7KIZ - chains G and H of the 10 polymer chains in the assembly; structure by X-ray diffraction, 1.70 A resolution.

Chain G (and H):
Name: Peroxiredoxin-2
Source organism: Homo sapiens
Notes: EC 1.11.1.24; chain H of this document is another copy of the same molecule, construct and numbering; everything in this record applies to it too
Reference sequence: P32119 (PRDX2_HUMAN); residues 2-198 here = UniProt positions 2-198
Sequence (197 residues; each row starts with the number of its first residue):
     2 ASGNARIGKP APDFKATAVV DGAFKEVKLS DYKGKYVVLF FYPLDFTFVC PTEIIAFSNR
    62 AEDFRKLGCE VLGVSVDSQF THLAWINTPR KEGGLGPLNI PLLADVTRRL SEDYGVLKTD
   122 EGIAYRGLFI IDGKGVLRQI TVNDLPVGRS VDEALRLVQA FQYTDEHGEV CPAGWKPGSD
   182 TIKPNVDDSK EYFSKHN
From the paper describing this entry:
  - catalytic residues: Cys51, Cys172
  - mutagenesis - C172D (100-fold), C172W (100-fold): decreased catalytic activity
  - mutagenesis - C172D, C172S, C172W: decreased binding to decamer
  - mutagenesis - C172S: unchanged catalytic activity
  - mutagenesis - C172D, C172W: decreased catalytic activity on hyperoxidation
  - mutagenesis - C172S: decreased stability

Interface between chain G and chain H:
Contacting residue pairs - 111 pairs, chain G then chain H:
  Ala2(G) - Ala2(H)
  Ala2(G) - Ser3(H)
  Ala2(G) - Gly4(H)
  Ala2(G) - Ala6(H)
  Ala2(G) - Arg7(H)  hydrogen bond (backbone-side chain)
  Ala2(G) - Gly116(H)
  Ser3(G) - Ala2(H)
  Gly4(G) - Ala2(H)
  Ala6(G) - Ala2(H)
  Arg7(G) - Ala2(H)
  Arg7(G) - Ser3(H)
  Ile8(G) - Tyr126(H)  hydrogen bond (backbone-side chain)
  Ile8(G) - Val143(H)  hydrophobic
  Ile8(G) - Asp145(H)
  Thr48(G) - Phe194(H)
  Phe49(G) - Ile183(H)
  Phe49(G) - Pro185(H)
  Phe49(G) - Asn186(H)
  Phe49(G) - Val187(H)
  Phe49(G) - Ser190(H)
  Phe49(G) - Phe194(H)
  Val50(G) - Val171(H)  hydrophobic
  Val50(G) - Cys172(H)
  Pro52(G) - Phe194(H)  hydrophobic
  Thr53(G) - Pro173(H)
  Thr53(G) - Ala174(H)  hydrogen bond (side chain-backbone)
  Thr53(G) - Ile183(H)
  Thr53(G) - Tyr193(H)
  Glu54(G) - Ala174(H)
  Arg91(G) - Phe194(H)
  Arg91(G) - Asn198(H)
  Lys92(G) - Phe194(H)
  Lys92(G) - Ser195(H)
  Lys92(G) - Asn198(H)  hydrogen bond (side chain-backbone)
  Glu93(G) - Lys191(H)
  Gly94(G) - Phe194(H)
  Gly116(G) - Ala2(H)
  Tyr126(G) - Ile8(H)  hydrogen bond (side chain-backbone)
  Arg139(G) - Asn144(H)
  Arg139(G) - Asp145(H)  salt bridge
  Arg139(G) - Pro147(H)
  Gln140(G) - Thr142(H)
  Gln140(G) - Val143(H)
  Gln140(G) - Asn144(H)  hydrogen bond
  Ile141(G) - Ile141(H)
  Ile141(G) - Thr142(H)
  Ile141(G) - Val143(H)  hydrogen bond (backbone-backbone)
  Thr142(G) - Gln140(H)
  Thr142(G) - Ile141(H)
  Val143(G) - Ile8(H)  hydrophobic
  Val143(G) - Gln140(H)
  Val143(G) - Ile141(H)  hydrogen bond (backbone-backbone)
  Asn144(G) - Arg139(H)
  Asn144(G) - Gln140(H)  hydrogen bond
  Asn144(G) - Leu158(H)
  Asp145(G) - Ile8(H)
  Asp145(G) - Arg139(H)  salt bridge
  Asp145(G) - Phe162(H)
  Pro147(G) - Arg139(H)
  Pro147(G) - Thr165(H)
  Pro147(G) - Val171(H)
  Pro147(G) - Cys172(H)  hydrogen bond (backbone-backbone)
  Val148(G) - Leu158(H)  hydrophobic
  Val148(G) - Ala161(H)  hydrophobic
  Val148(G) - Phe162(H)  hydrophobic
  Val148(G) - Cys172(H)
  Gly149(G) - Arg157(H)  hydrogen bond (backbone-side chain)
  Gly149(G) - Cys172(H)  hydrogen bond (backbone-backbone)
  Arg150(G) - Arg157(H)
  Arg150(G) - Ala174(H)
  Arg150(G) - Gly175(H)  hydrogen bond (backbone-backbone)
  Ser151(G) - Glu154(H)
  Ser151(G) - Arg157(H)
  Glu154(G) - Ser151(H)
  Arg157(G) - Gly149(H)  hydrogen bond (side chain-backbone)
  Arg157(G) - Arg150(H)
  Arg157(G) - Ser151(H)
  Leu158(G) - Asn144(H)
  Leu158(G) - Val148(H)  hydrophobic
  Ala161(G) - Val148(H)  hydrophobic
  Phe162(G) - Asp145(H)
  Phe162(G) - Val148(H)  hydrophobic
  Thr165(G) - Pro147(H)
  Val171(G) - Val50(H)  hydrophobic
  Val171(G) - Pro147(H)
  Cys172(G) - Val50(H)
  Cys172(G) - Pro147(H)  hydrogen bond (backbone-backbone)
  Cys172(G) - Val148(H)
  Cys172(G) - Gly149(H)  hydrogen bond (backbone-backbone)
  Pro173(G) - Thr53(H)
  Ala174(G) - Thr53(H)  hydrogen bond (backbone-side chain)
  Ala174(G) - Glu54(H)
  Ala174(G) - Arg150(H)
  Gly175(G) - Arg150(H)  hydrogen bond (backbone-backbone)
  Ile183(G) - Phe49(H)
  Ile183(G) - Thr53(H)
  Pro185(G) - Phe49(H)
  Asn186(G) - Phe49(H)
  Val187(G) - Phe49(H)
  Ser190(G) - Phe49(H)
  Lys191(G) - Glu93(H)  hydrogen bond (side chain-backbone)
  Tyr193(G) - Thr53(H)
  Phe194(G) - Thr48(H)
  Phe194(G) - Phe49(H)
  Phe194(G) - Pro52(H)  hydrophobic
  Phe194(G) - Arg91(H)
  Phe194(G) - Lys92(H)
  Phe194(G) - Gly94(H)
  Ser195(G) - Lys92(H)
  Asn198(G) - Arg91(H)
  Asn198(G) - Lys92(H)  hydrogen bond (backbone-side chain)
Also at the interface, not in a pair above, chain G (55 interface residues in all): Asn5, Gly9, Ala57, Lys184
Also at the interface, not in a pair above, chain H (54 interface residues in all): Asn5, Gly9, Ala57

In short:
55 residues of chain G face 54 of chain H across their interface, with 20 hydrogen bonds and 2 salt bridges.
Polar contacts include Arg139(G)-Asp145(H), Ala2(G)-Arg7(H) and Ile8(G)-Tyr126(H). The paper reports catalytic
residues Cys51(G) and Cys172(G); C172D, C172S and C172W of chain G reduce binding to decamer.
Both chains are Peroxiredoxin-2 (Homo sapiens). Entry 7KIZ (reduced human peroxiredoxin 2) was determined by
X-ray diffraction together with 7KJ0 and 7KJ1 from the same study.
